PDB entry 4LL3 | X-ray diffraction, 1.95 A resolution | chains A and B

# Chain A (and B)
Molecule: Protease
Organism: Human immunodeficiency virus 1
Notes: chain B of this document is another copy of the same molecule, construct and numbering; everything in this record applies to it too
UniProtKB: Q9WFL7 (Q9WFL7_9HIV1); residues 1-99 here correspond to UniProt positions 7-105 (UniProt number = residue number + 6)
Amino-acid sequence (99 residues; numbered 1 to 99; the number before each row is that of its first residue):
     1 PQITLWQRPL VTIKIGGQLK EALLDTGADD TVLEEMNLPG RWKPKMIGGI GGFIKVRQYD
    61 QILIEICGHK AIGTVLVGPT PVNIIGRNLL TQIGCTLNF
Small-molecule neighbours: tmc114 (017; (3r,3as,6ar)-hexahydrofuro[2,3-b]furan-3-yl(1S,2R)-3-[[(4-aminophenyl)sulfonyl](isobutyl)amino]-1-benzyl-2-hydroxypropylcarbamate): R8, L23, D25, G27, A28, D29, D30, V32, I47, G48, G49, I50, L76, P81, V82, I84

# How chain A and chain B interact
Pairs across the interface - 103 pairs, chain A then chain B:
  P1(A) with L97(B); N98(B); F99(B), hydrogen bond (backbone-backbone)
  Q2(A) with T96(B); L97(B); N98(B)
  I3(A) with T96(B); L97(B), hydrogen bond (backbone-backbone)
  L5(A) with T26(B); R87(B), hydrogen bond (backbone-side chain); L90(B), hydrophobic; T91(B); C95(B)
  W6(A) with R87(B), hydrogen bond (backbone-side chain); T91(B)
  Q7(A) with R87(B)
  R8(A) with D29(B), salt bridge; R87(B)
  P9(A) with T26(B); R87(B); L97(B), hydrophobic
  L23(A) with G27(B)
  L24(A) with T26(B), hydrogen bond (backbone-side chain); L97(B), hydrophobic
  D25(A) with D25(B); T26(B); G27(B), hydrogen bond (side chain-backbone)
  T26(A) with L5(B); P9(B); L24(B), hydrogen bond (side chain-backbone); D25(B); T26(B), hydrogen bond (backbone-side chain); L97(B)
  G27(A) with L23(B); D25(B), hydrogen bond (backbone-side chain)
  D29(A) with R8(B), salt bridge
  I47(A) with I50(B), hydrophobic
  G48(A) with I50(B)
  G49(A) with I50(B); P81(B)
  I50(A) with I47(B), hydrophobic; G48(B); G49(B); I50(B); G52(B); T80(B); I84(B), hydrophobic
  G51(A) with G51(B); G52(B); F53(B); I54(B)
  G52(A) with I50(B); G51(B)
  F53(A) with G51(B)
  I54(A) with I50(B), hydrophobic; G51(B)
  C67(A) with F99(B), hydrophobic
  H69(A) with F99(B), hydrogen bond (side chain-backbone)
  T80(A) with I50(B)
  P81(A) with G49(B)
  I84(A) with I50(B), hydrophobic
  R87(A) with L5(B), hydrogen bond (side chain-backbone); W6(B), hydrogen bond (side chain-backbone); Q7(B); R8(B); P9(B)
  L90(A) with L5(B), hydrophobic
  T91(A) with L5(B); W6(B)
  I93(A) with F99(B)
  G94(A) with N98(B); F99(B)
  C95(A) with L5(B); L97(B), hydrophobic; N98(B); F99(B), hydrophobic
  T96(A) with Q2(B); I3(B); T96(B); L97(B); N98(B), hydrogen bond (backbone-backbone)
  L97(A) with P1(B); Q2(B); I3(B), hydrogen bond (backbone-backbone); P9(B), hydrophobic; L24(B), hydrophobic; T26(B); C95(B), hydrophobic; T96(B); L97(B), hydrophobic
  N98(A) with P1(B); Q2(B); G94(B); C95(B); T96(B), hydrogen bond (backbone-backbone); N98(B)
  F99(A) with P1(B), hydrogen bond (backbone-backbone); I3(B), hydrophobic; C67(B), hydrophobic; H69(B), hydrogen bond (backbone-side chain); I93(B); G94(B); C95(B), hydrophobic
Also at the interface, not in a pair above, chain A (40 interface residues in all): T4, V32, I66
Also at the interface, not in a pair above, chain B (41 interface residues in all): T4, V32, I66, Q92

# Summary
The interface between chain A and chain B involves 40 residues on one side and 41 on the other, with 17
hydrogen bonds and 2 salt bridges. Polar contacts include R8(A)-D29(B), L5(A)-R87(B) and W6(A)-R87(B). Chain A
binds tmc114.
Chain A and chain B are both Protease (Human immunodeficiency virus 1); the structure, Structure of wild-type
HIV protease in complex with darunavir, was determined by X-ray diffraction, deposited together with 3TTP.
